Entry 3W0W (X-ray diffraction, 2.60 A resolution); this record covers chains A and C of the 5 polymer chains in the assembly.

# Chain A
Protein: HLA class I histocompatibility antigen, A-24 alpha chain
From: Homo sapiens
UniProt: P05534 (1A24_HUMAN); residues 1-274 here correspond to UniProt positions 25-298 (UniProt number = residue number + 24)
Sequence (291 residues; row label = number of the first residue in the row; numbering starts at 0):
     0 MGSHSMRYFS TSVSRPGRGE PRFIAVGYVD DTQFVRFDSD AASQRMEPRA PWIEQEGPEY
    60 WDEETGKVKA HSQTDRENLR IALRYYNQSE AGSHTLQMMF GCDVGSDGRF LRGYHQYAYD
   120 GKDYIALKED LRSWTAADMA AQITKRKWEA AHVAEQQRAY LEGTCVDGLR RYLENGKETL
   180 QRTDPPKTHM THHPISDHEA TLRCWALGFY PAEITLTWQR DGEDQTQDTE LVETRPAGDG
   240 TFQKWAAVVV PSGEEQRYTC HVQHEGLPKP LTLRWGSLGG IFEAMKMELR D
Not modelled in the structure: 0, 280-290
Sequence notes: expression tag (0, 275-290)
Cystine bridges: C101-C164, C203-C259

# Chain C
Protein: 10-mer peptide from Protein Nef
UniProt: Q9YYU3 (Q9YYU3_9HIV1); residues 1-10 here correspond to UniProt positions 143-152 (UniProt number = residue number + 142)
Sequence (10 residues; each row starts with the number of its first residue):
     1 RFPLTFGWCF

# Interface between chain A and chain C
Pairs across the interface (32):
  Y7(A) - R1(C)  hydrogen bond (side chain-backbone)
  Y7(A) - F2(C)  hydrophobic
  Y59(A) - R1(C)
  E62(A) - R1(C)  salt bridge
  E63(A) - R1(C)  salt bridge
  E63(A) - F2(C)  hydrogen bond (side chain-backbone)
  K66(A) - F2(C)  hydrogen bond (side chain-backbone)
  K66(A) - L4(C)
  H70(A) - F2(C)
  H70(A) - T5(C)  hydrogen bond
  T73(A) - W8(C)
  N77(A) - W8(C)  hydrogen bond (side chain-backbone)
  N77(A) - C9(C)
  N77(A) - F10(C)  hydrogen bond (side chain-backbone)
  I80(A) - F10(C)  hydrophobic
  Y84(A) - F10(C)  hydrogen bond (side chain-backbone)
  L95(A) - F10(C)  hydrophobic
  F99(A) - P3(C)
  Y116(A) - F10(C)  hydrophobic
  Y123(A) - F10(C)  hydrophobic
  T143(A) - F10(C)  hydrogen bond (side chain-backbone)
  K146(A) - F10(C)  hydrogen bond (side chain-backbone)
  W147(A) - W8(C)
  W147(A) - C9(C)  hydrogen bond (side chain-backbone)
  W147(A) - F10(C)  hydrophobic
  V152(A) - W8(C)  hydrophobic
  Q155(A) - W8(C)
  Q156(A) - P3(C)
  Q156(A) - W8(C)
  Y159(A) - R1(C)  hydrogen bond (side chain-backbone)
  Y159(A) - P3(C)  hydrophobic
  Y171(A) - R1(C)  hydrogen bond (side chain-backbone)
Interface residues without a listed pair, chain A (31 interface residues in all): M5, S9, A24, M45, V67, E76, H114, I142, T163
Interface residues without a listed pair, chain C (10 interface residues in all): F6, G7

# In short
Chain A and chain C form an interface of 31 and 10 residues respectively; the contacts include 12 hydrogen
bonds and 2 salt bridges. Polar pairs include E62(A)-R1(C), E63(A)-R1(C) and Y7(A)-R1(C).
Chain A is HLA class I histocompatibility antigen, A-24 alpha chain (Homo sapiens) and chain C is a 10-mer
peptide from Protein Nef; the structure, The complex between T36-5 TCR and HLA-A24 bound to HIV-1
Nef134-10(2F) peptide in space group P212121, was determined by X-ray diffraction together with 3VXM, 3VXN,
3VXO, 3VXP, 3VXQ, 3VXR and 3 further entries from the same study.
